PDB entry 6SHL | electron microscopy, 3.10 A resolution | chains C and D of the 4 polymer chains in the assembly

# Chain C
Protein: VP3
Source organism: Chaetoceros tenuissimus RNA virus type-II
UniProt: A0A0B6VJB4 (A0A0B6VJB4_9VIRU); the construct lacks a stretch of the UniProt sequence, so the offset changes along the chain: 326-365 = UniProt 325-364; 366-586 = UniProt 366-586
Sequence (262 residues; row label = number of the first residue in the row):
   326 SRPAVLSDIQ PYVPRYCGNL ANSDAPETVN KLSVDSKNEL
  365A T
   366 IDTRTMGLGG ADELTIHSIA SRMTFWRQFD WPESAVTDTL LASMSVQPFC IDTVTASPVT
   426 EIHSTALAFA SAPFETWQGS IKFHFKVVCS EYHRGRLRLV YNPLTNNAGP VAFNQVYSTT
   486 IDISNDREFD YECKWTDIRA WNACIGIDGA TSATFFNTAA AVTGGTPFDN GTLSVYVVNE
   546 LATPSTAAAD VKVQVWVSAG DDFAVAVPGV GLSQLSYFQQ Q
Unresolved in the structure: 365A
From the paper describing this entry:
  - catalytic residues: Asp-566 to Phe-568 (proposed by the authors, not directly observed)

# Chain D
Protein: VP4
Source organism: Chaetoceros tenuissimus RNA virus type-II
UniProt: A0A0B6VMZ2 (A0A0B6VMZ2_9VIRU); residues 274-324 here = UniProt positions 274-324
Sequence (51 residues; row label = number of the first residue in the row):
   274 EFKHDGLISK PASAVAKAAD ALSMIPYIAP YAKATSMVAD KIGKIARIFG Y

# How chain C and chain D interact
Contacting residue pairs (25; chain C residue first):
  Asp-349(C) with Leu-280(D); Lys-283(D); Ala-285(D)
  Lys-362(C) with Phe-275(D)
  Glu-364(C) with Lys-306(D), salt bridge; Ala-307(D), hydrogen bond (side chain-backbone); Thr-308(D), hydrogen bond
  Leu-365(C) with Lys-306(D)
  Ile-366(C) with Tyr-304(D); Ala-305(D); Lys-306(D)
  Asp-367(C) with Ile-301(D); Ala-305(D); Lys-306(D); Tyr-324(D)
  Thr-368(C) with Ile-301(D); Ala-302(D); Pro-303(D); Ala-305(D)
  Arg-369(C) with Ile-301(D); Pro-303(D)
  Thr-370(C) with Tyr-304(D)
  Gly-375(C) with Ile-301(D)
  Asp-377(C) with Ile-301(D); Tyr-324(D), hydrogen bond
Also at the interface, not in a pair above, chain C (14 interface residues in all): Ala-350, Pro-351, Thr-380
Also at the interface, not in a pair above, chain D (15 interface residues in all): Pro-299, Phe-322

# Overview
The interface between chain C and chain D involves 14 residues on one side and 15 on the other; the contacts
include 3 hydrogen bonds and 1 salt bridge. Among the polar pairs are Glu-364(C)/Lys-306(D),
Glu-364(C)/Ala-307(D) and Glu-364(C)/Thr-308(D). From the paper: the catalytic residue Asp-566(C).
Here chain C is VP3 and chain D is VP4, both from Chaetoceros tenuissimus RNA virus type-II. Entry 6SHL
(Structure of a marine algae virus of the order Picornavirales) was determined by electron microscopy.
